PDB entry 8TNT | X-ray diffraction, 3.15 A resolution | chains F and G of the 7 polymer chains in the assembly

# Chain F
Name: F-2-1 light chain
Organism: Mus musculus
Chain sequence (218 residues; numbered 1 to 218; the number before each row is that of its first residue):
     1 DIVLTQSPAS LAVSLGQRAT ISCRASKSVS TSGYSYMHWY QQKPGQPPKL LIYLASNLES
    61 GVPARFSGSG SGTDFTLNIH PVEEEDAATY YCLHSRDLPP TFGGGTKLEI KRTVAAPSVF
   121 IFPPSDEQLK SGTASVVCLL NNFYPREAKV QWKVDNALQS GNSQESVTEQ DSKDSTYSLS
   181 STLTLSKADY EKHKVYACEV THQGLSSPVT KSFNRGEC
Disulfides: Cys23-Cys92

# Chain G
Name: F-2-1 heavy chain
Organism: Mus musculus
Chain sequence (230 residues; numbered 1 to 230; the number before each row is that of its first residue):
     1 EVKLLESGGG LVQPGGSLKL SCAASGFDFS RYWMSWVRQA PGKGLEWIGE INPDSSTINY
    61 TSSLKDKFII SRDNAKNTLY LQMSKVRSED TALYYCARQG DWWYFDVWGA GTTVTVSSAS
   121 TKGPSVFPLA PSSKSTSGGT AALGCLVKDY FPEPVTVSWN SGALTSGVHT FPAVLQSSGL
   181 YSLSSVVTVP SSSLGTQTYI CNVNHKPSNT KVDKKVEPKS CDKGLEVLFQ
Unresolved in the structure: 221-230
Disulfides: Cys22-Cys96, Cys145-Cys201

# Interface between chain F and chain G
Contacting residue pairs (60; chain F residue first):
  Tyr36(F) with Trp102(G)
  His38(F) with Tyr104(G)
  Tyr40(F) with Tyr104(G); Phe105(G), hydrogen bond (side chain-backbone); Trp108(G)
  Gln42(F) with Gln39(G), hydrogen bond; Tyr95(G)
  Pro47(F) with Tyr95(G); Trp108(G), hydrophobic; Gly109(G)
  Pro48(F) with Trp108(G)
  Leu50(F) with Tyr104(G), hydrophobic; Asp106(G)
  Tyr53(F) with Tyr104(G), hydrophobic
  Leu54(F) with Trp102(G), hydrophobic
  Glu59(F) with Asp106(G)
  Tyr91(F) with Gln39(G)
  Leu93(F) with Phe105(G), hydrophobic
  Ser95(F) with Trp102(G), hydrogen bond (side chain-backbone); Trp103(G)
  Leu98(F) with Glu50(G); Asn59(G)
  Pro99(F) with Trp47(G), hydrophobic
  Pro100(F) with Trp47(G); Phe105(G), hydrophobic
  Phe102(F) with Val37(G), hydrophobic; Leu45(G); Phe105(G), hydrophobic; Trp108(G), hydrophobic
  Phe120(F) with Ser135(G); Ala142(G), hydrophobic
  Phe122(F) with Leu129(G), hydrophobic; Ala130(G); Pro131(G); Ala142(G); Leu143(G)
  Glu127(F) with Val126(G)
  Gln128(F) with Phe127(G)
  Ser135(F) with Phe127(G); Leu146(G); Lys148(G)
  Val137(F) with Leu129(G), hydrophobic; Leu146(G), hydrophobic
  Leu139(F) with Phe171(G), hydrophobic; Val186(G), hydrophobic
  Gln164(F) with Gln176(G)
  Glu165(F) with Val174(G)
  Ser166(F) with Phe171(G); Pro172(G); Val174(G)
  Val167(F) with Pro172(G)
  Thr168(F) with Phe171(G)
  Asp171(F) with His169(G), salt bridge
  Lys173(F) with Thr165(G)
  Ser178(F) with His169(G), hydrogen bond; Phe171(G)
  Leu179(F) with Phe171(G)
  Ser180(F) with Phe171(G); Ser184(G)
  Thr184(F) with Lys148(G)
Interface residues without a listed pair, chain F (38 interface residues in all): Tyr34, Gln46, Asn141
Interface residues without a listed pair, chain G (38 interface residues in all): Gly44, Glu46, Tyr60, Thr170, Leu175, Thr188

# Summary
Chain F and chain G each contribute 38 residues to their interface, with 4 hydrogen bonds and 1 salt bridge.
Polar contacts include Asp171(F)-His169(G), Tyr40(F)-Phe105(G) and Gln42(F)-Gln39(G).
Chain F is F-2-1 light chain and chain G is F-2-1 heavy chain, both from Mus musculus; the structure, Crystal
structure of Epstein-Barr virus gH/gL/gp42 in complex with antibodies F-2-1 and 769C2, was determined by X-ray
diffraction, deposited together with 8TOO.
